PDB entry 6UIZ | X-ray diffraction, 1.85 A resolution | chain A

== Chain A ==
Molecule: Streptavidin
Organism: Streptomyces avidinii
UniProtKB: P22629 (SAV_STRAV); residues 14-159 here correspond to UniProt positions 38-183 (UniProt number = residue number + 24)
Chain sequence (159 residues; numbered 1 to 159; the number before each row is that of its first residue):
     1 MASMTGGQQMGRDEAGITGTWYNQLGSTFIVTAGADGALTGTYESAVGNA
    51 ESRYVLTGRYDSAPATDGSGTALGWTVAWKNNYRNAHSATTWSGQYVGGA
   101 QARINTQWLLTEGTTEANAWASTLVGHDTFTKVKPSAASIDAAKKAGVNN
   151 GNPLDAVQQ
Disordered / not traced: 1-10, 135-159
Differences from the reference sequence: initiating methionine (1); expression tag (2-13); engineered mutation Gln-101 (Glu125 in P22629), Glu-112 (Ser136 in P22629), Ala-121 (Lys145 in P22629)
Bound ions: Fe ion: Glu-112 (together with acetate ion)
Ligand contacts: QG4 ({N-(2-{bis[(pyridin-2-yl-kappaN)methyl]amino-kappaN}ethyl)-5-[(3aS,4S,6aR)-2-oxohexahydro-1H-thieno[3,4-d]imidazol-4-yl]pentanamide}(triaza-1,2-dien-2-ium-1-ide-kappaN~1~)iron(4+)): Asn-23, Leu-25, Ser-27, Tyr-43, Ser-45, Val-47, Gly-48, Asn-49, Ala-50, Trp-79, Ala-86, Ser-88, Thr-90, Trp-92, Trp-108, Leu-110, Glu-112, Trp-120, Ala-121, Ser-122, Thr-123, Leu-124, Asp-128
UniProt features mapped onto this chain:
  - motif: Arg-59 to Asp-61 (Cell attachment site)
  - binding site (biotin): Tyr-43, Tyr-54, Trp-92, Trp-108, Trp-120
What the authors report for this chain:
  - binding site for QG4: Asn-49

== Overview ==
Ligands of chain A: compound QG4. UniProt lists 5 biotin-binding residues. The paper reports a binding site
for QG4 at Asn-49.
Chain A is Streptavidin (Streptomyces avidinii); the structure, Artificial Iron Proteins: Modelling the Active
Sites in Non-Heme Dioxygenases, was determined by X-ray diffraction, deposited together with 6UI0, 6UIU, 6UIY
and 6US6.
